3EBC - chains A and B of the 4 polymer chains in the assembly; structure by X-ray diffraction, 2.55 A resolution.

Chain A (and B):
Molecule: Type-2 restriction enzyme HincII
Organism: Haemophilus influenzae
Notes: EC 3.1.21.4; chain B of this document is another copy of the same molecule, construct and numbering; everything in this record applies to it too
Reference sequence: P17743 (T2C2_HAEIN); residues 1-258 here = UniProt positions 1-258
Chain sequence (317 residues; each row starts with the number of its first residue; numbers below 1 keep their minus sign (Met-1 is residue -1)):
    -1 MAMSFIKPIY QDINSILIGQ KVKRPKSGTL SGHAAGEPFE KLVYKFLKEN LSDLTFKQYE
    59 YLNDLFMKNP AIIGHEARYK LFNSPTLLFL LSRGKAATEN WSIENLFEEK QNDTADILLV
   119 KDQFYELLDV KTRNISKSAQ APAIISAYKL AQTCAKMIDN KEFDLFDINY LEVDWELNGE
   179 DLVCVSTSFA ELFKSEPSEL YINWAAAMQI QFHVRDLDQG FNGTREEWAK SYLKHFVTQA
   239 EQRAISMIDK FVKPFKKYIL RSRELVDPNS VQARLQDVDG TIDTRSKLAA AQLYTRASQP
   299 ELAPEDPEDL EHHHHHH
Not modelled in the structure: -1 to 1, 21-33, 134-136, 259-315 (chain B: -1 to 1, 22-32, 134-135, 259-315)
Construct notes: expression tag (-1 to 0, 259-315); conflict Thr130 (Arg in P17743), Trp173 (Ser in P17743); engineered mutation Ala141 (Asn in P17743)
Ion coordination: Mn2+ near Asp114 (its only coordinating residue here)
Reported in the primary citation:
  - mutagenesis - N141A (1000 fold): decreased catalytic activity
  - mutagenesis - N141A: decreased binding to DNA
  - conformationally variable residues (order/disorder transition, side-chain flip): Lys21 to Ala33, Ser134 to Ser136, Gln138
  - binding site for the 14-nt DNA strand: Gln109 to Asn110, Ala139
  - binding site for the 14-nt DNA strand: Asn201, Ala203, Ala204, Ala205

Interface between chain A and chain B:
Residue-residue contacts (49):
  Tyr146(A) - Lys248(B)
  Tyr146(A) - Phe249(B)  hydrophobic
  Tyr146(A) - Phe253(B)  hydrophobic
  Ala149(A) - Phe253(B)
  Gln150(A) - Phe253(B)
  Ala153(A) - Tyr256(B)
  Ile156(A) - Tyr256(B)  hydrophobic
  Asp157(A) - Tyr256(B)  hydrogen bond
  Trp202(A) - Met245(B)  hydrophobic
  Ala203(A) - Ala203(B)
  Ala203(A) - Ala205(B)  hydrogen bond (backbone-backbone)
  Ala203(A) - Met206(B)  hydrophobic
  Ala205(A) - Ala203(B)  hydrogen bond (backbone-backbone)
  Met206(A) - Phe249(B)  hydrophobic
  Leu231(A) - Phe253(B)  hydrophobic
  Leu231(A) - Tyr256(B)  hydrophobic
  Leu231(A) - Ile257(B)
  Lys232(A) - Ile257(B)
  Phe234(A) - Phe249(B)
  Val235(A) - Phe253(B)  hydrophobic
  Ala238(A) - Met245(B)
  Ala238(A) - Phe249(B)  hydrophobic
  Ala238(A) - Val250(B)  hydrophobic
  Glu239(A) - Val250(B)
  Arg241(A) - Met245(B)
  Ala242(A) - Ala242(B)
  Ala242(A) - Met245(B)
  Met245(A) - Trp202(B)  hydrophobic
  Met245(A) - Arg241(B)
  Met245(A) - Ala242(B)
  Lys248(A) - Tyr146(B)
  Phe249(A) - Tyr146(B)  hydrophobic
  Phe249(A) - Met206(B)  hydrophobic
  Phe249(A) - Phe234(B)
  Phe249(A) - Val235(B)
  Phe249(A) - Ala238(B)  hydrophobic
  Val250(A) - Val235(B)  hydrophobic
  Val250(A) - Ala238(B)  hydrophobic
  Val250(A) - Glu239(B)
  Phe253(A) - Tyr146(B)  hydrophobic
  Phe253(A) - Ala149(B)
  Phe253(A) - Phe234(B)  hydrophobic
  Phe253(A) - Val235(B)  hydrophobic
  Tyr256(A) - Ala153(B)
  Tyr256(A) - Ile156(B)  hydrophobic
  Tyr256(A) - Asp157(B)  hydrogen bond
  Tyr256(A) - Lys228(B)
  Tyr256(A) - Leu231(B)  hydrophobic
  Ile257(A) - Lys232(B)
Interface residues without a listed pair, chain A (29 interface residues in all): Ala204, Lys228, Ile246, Lys255
Interface residues without a listed pair, chain B (29 interface residues in all): Gln150, Ala204, Ile246, Lys254

Summary:
The chain A/chain B interface involves 29 residues from each chain; the contacts include 4 hydrogen bonds.
Among the polar pairs are Asp157(A)-Tyr256(B) and Ala203(A)-Ala205(B). The paper reports a binding site for
the 14-nt DNA strand at Gln109(A), Ala139(A) and Asn201(A) among others; N141A of chain A reduces catalytic
activity.
Both chains are Type-2 restriction enzyme HincII (Haemophilus influenzae). Entry 3EBC (Structure of N141A
HincII with Cognate DNA) was determined by X-ray diffraction.
